Entry 8HJU (electron microscopy, 2.80 A resolution); this record covers chains M and Z of the 36 polymer chains in the assembly.

[Chain M]
Molecule: Reaction center protein M chain
From: Roseiflexus castenholzii DSM 13941
UniProtKB: A7NQE8 (A7NQE8_ROSCS); numbering as in UniProt (aligned over 335-641)
Sequence (307 residues; row label = number of the first residue in the row):
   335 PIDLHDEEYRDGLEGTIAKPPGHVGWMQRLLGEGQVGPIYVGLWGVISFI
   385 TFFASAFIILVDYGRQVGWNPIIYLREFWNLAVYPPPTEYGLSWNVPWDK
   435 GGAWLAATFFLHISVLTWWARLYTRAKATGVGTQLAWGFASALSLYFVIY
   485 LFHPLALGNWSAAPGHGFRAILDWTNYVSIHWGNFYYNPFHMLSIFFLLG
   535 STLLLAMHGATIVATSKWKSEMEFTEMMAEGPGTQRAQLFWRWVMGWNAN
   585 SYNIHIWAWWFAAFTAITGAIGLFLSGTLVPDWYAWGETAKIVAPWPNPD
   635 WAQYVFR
Not modelled in the structure: 641
Bound ions: Fe ion: His542, Glu557, His589 (shared with 2 residues of chain L)
Residues lining bound ligands:
  - bacteriochlorophyll a (BCL), molecule 1: Phe386, Leu445, Val449, Phe473, Ala476, Leu477, Leu479, Tyr480, Ile483, Trp508, Thr509, Asn510, Val512, Ser513, Asn518, Phe519, Tyr520, Asn522, His525, Ser528, Ile529, Leu532, Thr599, Gly603, Ala604, Gly606, Leu607
  - bacteriochlorophyll a (BCL), molecule 2: Thr509, Tyr520, Leu532, Leu533
  - bacteriochlorophyll a (BCL), molecule 3: Tyr520, Met526, Ile529, Phe530, Leu533, Gly534, Leu537, Phe595
  - bacteriopheophytin a (BPH), molecule 1: Ile373, Ser382, Phe383, Phe386, Ser448, Val449, Trp452, Leu456, Leu469, Gly472, Phe473, Ala476, Ala596, Thr599, Ala600
  - bacteriopheophytin a (BPH), molecule 2: Phe386, Ser389, Ala390, Ile393, Leu445, Tyr480, Ile483, Tyr484, Pro498, His500, Phe502, Ile505, Leu506, Trp508, Thr509
  - bacteriopheophytin a (BPH), molecule 3: Leu533, Thr536, Leu537, Ala540, Met541, Trp575, Val578, Met579
  - Menaquinone 11 (MQE; 2-methyl-3-[(2E,6E,10E,14E,18E,22E,26E,30E,34E,38E)-3,7,11,15,19,23,27,31,35,39,43-undecamethyltetratetraconta-2,6,10,1 4,18,22,26,30,34,38,42-undecaen-1-yl]naphthalene-1,4-dione), molecule 1: Phe386, Ala390, Ile393, Leu394, Tyr397, Phe412, Tyr484, His500, Gly501, Phe502, Ile505
  - Menaquinone 11 (MQE), molecule 2: Leu537, Leu538, Met541, His542, Thr545, Ile546, Thr568, Ala571, Gln572, Trp575, Met579, Trp581, Asn582, Ala583, Asn584, Ser585, Ile588, Trp591

[Chain Z]
Molecule: Subunit Z
From: Roseiflexus castenholzii DSM 13941
Sequence (63 residues; row label = number of the first residue in the row):
     1 MDFLILLQAEPSPWPVWSGYALCFVPLAAVILGFIIAARFTDKQATSAYL
    51 RLDPAKANEPEQG
Not modelled in the structure: 1-11, 59-63

[How chain M and chain Z interact]
Residue-residue contacts (52):
  Pro523(M) - Leu22(Z)  hydrophobic
  Phe524(M) - Leu22(Z)  hydrophobic
  Leu527(M) - Pro26(Z)  hydrophobic
  Leu527(M) - Val30(Z)  hydrophobic
  Phe530(M) - Val30(Z)  hydrophobic
  Trp552(M) - Asn58(Z)
  Met562(M) - Leu50(Z)
  Ala563(M) - Leu50(Z)
  Glu564(M) - Tyr49(Z)  hydrogen bond
  Glu564(M) - Leu50(Z)  hydrogen bond (backbone-backbone)
  Glu564(M) - Arg51(Z)  salt bridge
  Glu564(M) - Leu52(Z)  hydrogen bond (backbone-backbone)
  Gly565(M) - Leu52(Z)
  Gln569(M) - Arg51(Z)
  Gln569(M) - Leu52(Z)  hydrogen bond (side chain-backbone)
  Gln569(M) - Pro54(Z)
  Arg570(M) - Asn58(Z)  hydrogen bond
  Gln572(M) - Ala45(Z)
  Gln572(M) - Tyr49(Z)  hydrogen bond
  Gln572(M) - Arg51(Z)
  Trp581(M) - Ala38(Z)  hydrophobic
  Trp581(M) - Thr41(Z)
  Trp581(M) - Asp42(Z)
  Asn582(M) - Thr41(Z)
  Asn582(M) - Asp42(Z)
  Asn582(M) - Ala45(Z)
  Asn582(M) - Thr46(Z)
  Ala583(M) - Thr41(Z)
  Ala583(M) - Ala45(Z)
  Asn584(M) - Gln44(Z)
  Asn584(M) - Ala45(Z)
  Asn584(M) - Tyr49(Z)
  Asn587(M) - Thr41(Z)
  Asn587(M) - Gln44(Z)
  Trp591(M) - Phe34(Z)  hydrophobic
  Trp591(M) - Ala37(Z)
  Trp591(M) - Ala38(Z)
  Trp591(M) - Thr41(Z)  hydrogen bond
  Leu609(M) - Leu22(Z)  hydrophobic
  Trp620(M) - Ser18(Z)  hydrogen bond
  Trp620(M) - Gly19(Z)
  Trp620(M) - Leu22(Z)  hydrophobic
  Thr623(M) - Pro15(Z)
  Thr623(M) - Val16(Z)  hydrogen bond (backbone-backbone)
  Ala624(M) - Pro15(Z)
  Ala624(M) - Gly19(Z)
  Ala624(M) - Phe24(Z)
  Lys625(M) - Ser12(Z)  hydrogen bond (side chain-backbone)
  Lys625(M) - Pro13(Z)  hydrogen bond (side chain-backbone)
  Lys625(M) - Trp14(Z)  hydrogen bond (side chain-backbone)
  Lys625(M) - Pro15(Z)
  Ile626(M) - Phe24(Z)  hydrophobic
Interface residues without a listed pair, chain M (30 interface residues in all): Phe531, Pro566, Arg576, Gly580, Phe595, Trp617
Interface residues without a listed pair, chain Z (27 interface residues in all): Cys23, Ala57

[Summary]
Chain M and chain Z form an interface of 30 and 27 residues respectively, with 12 hydrogen bonds and 1 salt
bridge. Among the polar pairs are Glu564(M)-Arg51(Z), Glu564(M)-Tyr49(Z) and Gln569(M)-Leu52(Z).
Chain M is Reaction center protein M chain and chain Z is Subunit Z, both from Roseiflexus castenholzii DSM
13941; the structure, Cryo-EM structure of native RC-LH complex from Roseiflexus castenholzii at 10,000 lux,
was determined by electron microscopy together with 8HJV, 8J5O and 8J5P from the same study.
